Entry 8B4E (X-ray diffraction, 3.25 A resolution); this record covers chains A and M of the 4 polymer chains in the assembly.

== Chain A ==
Name: Cholera toxin transcriptional activator
Organism: Vibrio cholerae
Reference sequence: P15795 (TOXR_VIBCH); residues 7-114 here correspond to UniProt positions 19-126 (UniProt number = residue number + 12)
Chain sequence (109 residues; numbered 6 to 114; the number before each row is that of its first residue):
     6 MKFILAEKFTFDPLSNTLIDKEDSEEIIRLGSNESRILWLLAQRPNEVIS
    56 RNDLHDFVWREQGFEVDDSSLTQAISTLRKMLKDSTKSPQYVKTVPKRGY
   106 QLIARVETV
Unresolved in the structure: 6, 114
Differences from the reference sequence: initiating methionine (6)

== Chain M ==
Molecule: 25-nt DNA strand
Sequence (25 nucleotides; each row starts with the number of its first residue):
    45 CGTATTACATAAGAAAAACATAAAG

== Interface between chain A and chain M ==
Pairs across the interface (16; chain A residue first):
  Gly36(A) - DT47(M)  phosphate contact
  Ser37(A) - DT47(M)  phosphate contact
  Asn38(A) - DA48(M)  hydrogen bond to the phosphate
  Trp64(A) - DA48(M)  phosphate contact
  Val71(A) - DT49(M)  phosphate contact
  Asp72(A) - DT49(M)  phosphate contact
  Ser74(A) - DT50(M)  base contact
  Ser75(A) - DA48(M)  sugar contact
  Ser75(A) - DT49(M)  hydrogen bond to the phosphate
  Gln78(A) - DT49(M)  base contact
  Lys92(A) - DA55(M)  hydrogen bond to the phosphate
  Lys92(A) - DA56(M)  salt bridge to the phosphate
  Pro101(A) - DA56(M)  phosphate contact
  Pro101(A) - DG57(M)  phosphate contact
  Lys102(A) - DG57(M)  phosphate contact
  Lys102(A) - DA58(M)  salt bridge to the phosphate

== Overview ==
12 residues of chain A and 8 residues of chain M are in contact; the contacts include 3 hydrogen bonds and 2
salt bridges. Among the polar pairs are Asn38(A)-DA48(M), Ser75(A)-DT49(M) and Lys92(A)-DA55(M).
Here chain A is Cholera toxin transcriptional activator (Vibrio cholerae) and chain M is a 25-nt DNA strand.
Entry 8B4E (ToxR bacterial transcriptional regulator bound to 25 bp toxT promoter DNA) was determined by X-ray
diffraction, deposited together with 8B4B, 8B4C and 8B4D.
